Entry 7Z88 (electron microscopy, 3.33 A resolution); this record covers chains C and D of the 5 polymer chains in the assembly.

== Chain C ==
Protein: X-ray repair cross-complementing protein 5
Source organism: Homo sapiens
Notes: EC 3.6.4.-
UniProt: P13010 (XRCC5_HUMAN); residues 1-732 here = UniProt positions 1-732
Sequence (732 residues; row label = number of the first residue in the row):
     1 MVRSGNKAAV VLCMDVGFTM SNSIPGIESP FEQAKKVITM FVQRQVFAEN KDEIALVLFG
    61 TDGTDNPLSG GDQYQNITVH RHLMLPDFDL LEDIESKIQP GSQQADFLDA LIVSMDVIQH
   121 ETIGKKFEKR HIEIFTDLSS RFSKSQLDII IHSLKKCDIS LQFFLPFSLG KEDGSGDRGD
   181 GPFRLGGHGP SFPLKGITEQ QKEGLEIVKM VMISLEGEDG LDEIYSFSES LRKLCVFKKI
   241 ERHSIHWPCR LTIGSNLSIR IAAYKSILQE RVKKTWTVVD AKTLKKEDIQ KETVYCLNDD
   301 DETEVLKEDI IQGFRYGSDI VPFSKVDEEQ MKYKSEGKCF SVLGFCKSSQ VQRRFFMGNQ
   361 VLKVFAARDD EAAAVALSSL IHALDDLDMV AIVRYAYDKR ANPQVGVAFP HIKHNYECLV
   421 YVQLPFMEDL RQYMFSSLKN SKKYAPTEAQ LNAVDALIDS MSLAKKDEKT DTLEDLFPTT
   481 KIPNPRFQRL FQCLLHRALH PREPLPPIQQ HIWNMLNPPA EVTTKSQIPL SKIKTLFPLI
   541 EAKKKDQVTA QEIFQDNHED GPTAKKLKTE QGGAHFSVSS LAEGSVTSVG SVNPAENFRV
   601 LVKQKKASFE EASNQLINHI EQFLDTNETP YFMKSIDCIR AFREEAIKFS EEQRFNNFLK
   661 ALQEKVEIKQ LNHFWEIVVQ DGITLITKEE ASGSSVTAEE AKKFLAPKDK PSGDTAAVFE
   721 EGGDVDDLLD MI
Not modelled in the structure: 1-5, 171-180, 556-594, 707-723
Swiss-Prot annotation at these positions:
  - region: Leu138 to Leu165 (Leucine-zipper)
  - motif: Glu720 to Leu728 (EEXXXDL motif)
  - modified residue: Lys144 (N6-acetyllysine), Ser255 (Phosphoserine), Ser258 (Phosphoserine), Lys265 (N6-acetyllysine), Ser318 (Phosphoserine), Lys332 (N6-acetyllysine), Thr535 (Phosphothreonine), Ser577 (Phosphoserine), Ser579 (Phosphoserine), Ser580 (Phosphoserine), Lys660 (N6-acetyllysine), Lys665 (N6-acetyllysine), Thr715 (Phosphothreonine)
  - cross-link (Glycyl lysine isopeptide (Lys-Gly)): Lys195 (interchain with G-Cter in SUMO2), Lys532 (interchain with G-Cter in SUMO2), Lys534 (interchain with G-Cter in SUMO2), Lys566 (interchain with G-Cter in SUMO2), Lys568 (interchain with G-Cter in SUMO2), Lys669 (interchain with G-Cter in SUMO2), Lys688 (interchain with G-Cter in SUMO2)
  - mutagenesis: Glu720 to Glu721 (Abolishes interaction with PRKDC and its recruitment to sites of DNA damage), Asp726 to Asp727 (Abolishes interaction with PRKDC and its recruitment to sites of DNA damage)

== Chain D ==
Molecule: 26-nt DNA strand
Sequence (26 nucleotides; row label = number of the first residue in the row):
     1 CCCGCTGCCG ATTCCGCTGG AACATT

== Interface between chain C and chain D ==
Pairs across the interface (5):
  Thr275(C) with DA21(D), phosphate contact
  Trp276(C) with DA21(D), phosphate contact
  Arg431(C) with DG16(D), phosphate contact; DC17(D), salt bridge to the phosphate
  Arg486(C) with DG20(D), salt bridge to the phosphate
Interface residues without a listed pair, chain C (7 interface residues in all): Arg271, Lys274, Asp398
Interface residues without a listed pair, chain D (6 interface residues in all): DA22, DT26

== In short ==
Chain C and chain D form an interface of 7 and 6 residues respectively; the contacts include 2 salt bridges.
Polar contacts include Arg431(C)-DC17(D) and Arg486(C)-DG20(D). UniProt lists 4 mutagenesis sites on chain C.
Chain C is X-ray repair cross-complementing protein 5 (Homo sapiens) and chain D is a 26-nt DNA strand; the
structure, DNA-PK in the intermediate state, was determined by electron microscopy, deposited together with
7Z87.
